PDB entry 6SMB | X-ray diffraction, 2.04 A resolution | chain A

# Chain A
Protein: Tyrosine-protein kinase JAK1
Organism: Homo sapiens
Notes: EC 2.7.10.2
UniProt: P23458 (JAK1_HUMAN); residues 854-1154 here = UniProt positions 854-1154
Sequence (301 residues; each row starts with the number of its first residue):
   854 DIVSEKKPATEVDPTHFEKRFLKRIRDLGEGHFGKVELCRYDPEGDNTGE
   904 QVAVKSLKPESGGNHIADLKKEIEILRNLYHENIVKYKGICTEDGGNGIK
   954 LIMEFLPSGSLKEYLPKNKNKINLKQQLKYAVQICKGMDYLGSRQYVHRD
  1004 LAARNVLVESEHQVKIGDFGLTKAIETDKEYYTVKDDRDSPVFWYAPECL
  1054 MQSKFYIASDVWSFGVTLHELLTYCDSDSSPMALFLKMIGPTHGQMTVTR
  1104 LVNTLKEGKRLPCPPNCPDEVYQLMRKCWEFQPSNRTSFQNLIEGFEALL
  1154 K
Unresolved in the structure: 854-862, 914, 947-948, 1154
Modified residues: Tyr1034 (O-phosphotyrosine; PTR); Tyr1035 (O-phosphotyrosine; PTR)
Small-molecule neighbours: LKQ (N-[3-[2-[(3-methoxy-1-methyl-pyrazol-4-yl)amino]-5-methyl-pyrimidin-4-yl]-1H-indol-7-yl]-2-methyl-pyridine-3-carboxamide): Arg879, Leu881, Gly882, Glu883, Gly884, His885, Gly887, Lys888, Val889, Ala906, Lys908, Val938, Met956, Glu957, Phe958, Leu959, Pro960, Ser961, Gly962, Ser963, Glu966, Asp1003, Asn1008, Leu1010, Gly1020, Asp1021, Gly1023

# Summary
Ligands of chain A: compound LKQ.
Chain A is Tyrosine-protein kinase JAK1 (Homo sapiens); the structure, Human jak1 kinase domain in complex
with inhibitor, was determined by X-ray diffraction together with 6SM8 from the same study.
